PDB entry 2ZBA | X-ray diffraction, 2.00 A resolution | chain A

# Chain A
Name: Trichothecene 3-O-acetyltransferase
From: Fusarium sporotrichioides
Reference sequence: O94197 (O94197_FUSSP); residue numbers follow UniProt; this construct covers 1-459
Sequence (459 residues; row label = number of the first residue in the row):
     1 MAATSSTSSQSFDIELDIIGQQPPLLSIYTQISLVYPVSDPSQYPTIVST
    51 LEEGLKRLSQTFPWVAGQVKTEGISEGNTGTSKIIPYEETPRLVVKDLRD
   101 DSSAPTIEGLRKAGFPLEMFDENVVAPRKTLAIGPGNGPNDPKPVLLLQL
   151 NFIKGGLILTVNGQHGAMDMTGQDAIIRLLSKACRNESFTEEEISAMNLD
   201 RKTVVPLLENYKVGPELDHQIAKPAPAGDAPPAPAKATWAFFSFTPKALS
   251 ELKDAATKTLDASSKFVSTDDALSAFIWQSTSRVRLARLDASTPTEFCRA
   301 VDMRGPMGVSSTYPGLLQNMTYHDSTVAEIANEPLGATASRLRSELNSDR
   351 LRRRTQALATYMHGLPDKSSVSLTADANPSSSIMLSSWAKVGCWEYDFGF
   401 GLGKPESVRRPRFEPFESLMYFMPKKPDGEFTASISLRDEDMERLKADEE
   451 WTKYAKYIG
Not modelled in the structure: 1-10, 101-102, 137-138, 224-233
Modified / non-standard residues: Mse-1 (selenomethionine); Mse-119, Mse-168, Mse-170, Mse-197, Mse-303, Mse-307, Mse-320, Mse-362, Mse-384, Mse-420, Mse-423, Mse-442 (selenomethionine; parent Met)
Ion coordination: Ca2+ site 1: Asp-218, Asp-376; Ca2+ site 2: Asp-218, Ile-221, Asp-376
Ligand contacts:
  - coenzyme A (COA): His-165, Asp-169, Mse-170, Thr-171, Lys-253, Lys-265, Phe-266, Ser-268, Thr-269, Asp-270, Asp-271, Arg-299, Ala-300, Val-301, Asp-302, Gln-318, Arg-343, Leu-346, Ser-386, Ser-387, Trp-388, Lys-390
  - ZBA (12,13-Epoxytrichothec-9-ene-3,4,8,15-tetrol-4,15-diacetate-8-isovalerate): Gln-22, Pro-24, Leu-25, Ile-28, Thr-130, Leu-131, His-165, Ala-300, Gln-318, Mse-320, Ser-372, Leu-373, Thr-374, Mse-384, Leu-385, Ser-386, Phe-413, Phe-416, Leu-419, Tyr-421
Curated features (UniProtKB/Swiss-Prot):
  - binding site (Ca(2+)): Asp-218, Ile-221, Asp-376, Glu-449
  - binding site (CoA): Lys-253, Phe-266 to Thr-269, Asp-302, Gln-318, Arg-343, Ser-386, Lys-390
From the paper describing this entry:
  - binding site for ZBA: Phe-416
  - specificity-determining residues: Phe-416 (proposed by the authors, not directly observed)

# In short
Chain A binds coenzyme A and compound ZBA. Asp-218 and Asp-376 coordinate Ca2+ site 1. The Ca2+ site 2 is
built by Asp-218, Ile-221 and Asp-376. From UniProt: 4 Ca2+-binding residues and 10 CoA-binding residues. From
the paper: a binding site for ZBA at Phe-416; the specificity determinant Phe-416.
Chain A is Trichothecene 3-O-acetyltransferase (Fusarium sporotrichioides); the structure, Crystal Structure
of F. sporotrichioides TRI101 complexed with Coenzyme A and T-2, was determined by X-ray diffraction (same
publication as 2RKT, 2RKV, 3B2S and 3B30).
